Entry 2X3B (X-ray diffraction, 2.28 A resolution); this record covers chains A and B.

Chain A (and B):
Protein: Toxic extracellular endopeptidase
Source organism: Aeromonas salmonicida SUBSP. achromogenes
Notes: EC 3.4.24.39; chain B of this document is another copy of the same molecule, construct and numbering; everything in this record applies to it too
Reference sequence: Q8GMV9 (Q8GMV9_AERSA); numbering as in UniProt (aligned over 1-343)
Chain sequence (343 residues; row label = number of the first residue in the row):
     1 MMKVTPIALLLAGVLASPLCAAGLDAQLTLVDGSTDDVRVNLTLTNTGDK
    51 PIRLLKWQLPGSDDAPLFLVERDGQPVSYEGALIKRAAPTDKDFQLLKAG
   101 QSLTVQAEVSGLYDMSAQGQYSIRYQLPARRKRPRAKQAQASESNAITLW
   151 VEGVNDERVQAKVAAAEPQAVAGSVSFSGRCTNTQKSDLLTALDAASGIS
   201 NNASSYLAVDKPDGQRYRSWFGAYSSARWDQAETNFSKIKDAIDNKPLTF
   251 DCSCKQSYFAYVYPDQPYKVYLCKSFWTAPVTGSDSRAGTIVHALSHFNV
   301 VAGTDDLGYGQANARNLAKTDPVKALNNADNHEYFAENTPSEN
Not modelled in the structure: 1-22, 132-141, 160-172, 341-343 (chain B: 1-22, 127-141, 160-172, 341-343)
Sequence notes: engineered mutation Ala-294 (Glu in Q8GMV9)
Disulfides: Cys-181/Cys-252, Cys-254/Cys-273
Metal / ion sites: Zn2+: His-293, His-297, Asp-306

Chain A / chain B interface:
Contacting residue pairs (72; chain A residue first):
  Trp-57(A) / Tyr-309(B)  hydrophobic
  Asp-64(A) / Tyr-263(B)
  Tyr-79(A) / Pro-264(B)
  Glu-80(A) / Tyr-263(B)
  Glu-80(A) / Pro-264(B)
  Gly-81(A) / Tyr-263(B)
  Gly-81(A) / Pro-264(B)
  Ala-82(A) / Tyr-261(B)  hydrophobic
  Ala-82(A) / Val-262(B)
  Ala-82(A) / Tyr-263(B)
  Leu-83(A) / Tyr-261(B)
  Leu-83(A) / Val-262(B)  hydrogen bond (backbone-backbone)
  Leu-83(A) / His-297(B)
  Leu-83(A) / Asp-306(B)
  Ile-84(A) / Tyr-258(B)  hydrophobic
  Ile-84(A) / Ala-260(B)
  Ile-84(A) / Tyr-261(B)  hydrophobic
  Ile-84(A) / Asp-306(B)  hydrogen bond (backbone-side chain)
  Ile-84(A) / Tyr-309(B)  hydrogen bond (backbone-side chain)
  Lys-85(A) / Tyr-258(B)
  Lys-85(A) / Phe-259(B)  hydrogen bond (backbone-backbone)
  Lys-85(A) / Ala-260(B)  hydrogen bond (backbone-backbone)
  Lys-85(A) / Asp-285(B)  salt bridge
  Lys-85(A) / Thr-290(B)
  Lys-85(A) / His-293(B)
  Lys-85(A) / Asp-330(B)  salt bridge
  Lys-85(A) / Glu-333(B)  salt bridge
  Arg-86(A) / Tyr-258(B)
  Arg-86(A) / Tyr-309(B)
  Ala-87(A) / Phe-259(B)
  Ala-88(A) / Tyr-309(B)
  Ser-178(A) / Gln-266(B)
  Tyr-258(A) / Asp-63(B)  hydrogen bond
  Tyr-258(A) / Ile-84(B)  hydrophobic
  Tyr-258(A) / Lys-85(B)
  Tyr-258(A) / Arg-86(B)
  Phe-259(A) / Lys-85(B)  hydrogen bond (backbone-backbone)
  Ala-260(A) / Ile-84(B)
  Ala-260(A) / Lys-85(B)  hydrogen bond (backbone-backbone)
  Tyr-261(A) / Ala-82(B)  hydrophobic
  Tyr-261(A) / Leu-83(B)
  Tyr-261(A) / Ile-84(B)  hydrophobic
  Val-262(A) / Ala-82(B)
  Val-262(A) / Leu-83(B)  hydrogen bond (backbone-backbone)
  Tyr-263(A) / Glu-80(B)
  Tyr-263(A) / Gly-81(B)
  Tyr-263(A) / Ala-82(B)
  Pro-264(A) / Gly-81(B)
  Pro-264(A) / Leu-83(B)  hydrophobic
  Gln-266(A) / Ser-178(B)
  Gln-266(A) / Lys-269(B)
  Lys-269(A) / Gln-266(B)
  Asp-285(A) / Lys-85(B)  salt bridge
  Thr-290(A) / Lys-85(B)
  His-293(A) / Lys-85(B)
  His-297(A) / Leu-83(B)
  Thr-304(A) / Leu-83(B)
  Asp-306(A) / Trp-57(B)
  Asp-306(A) / Leu-83(B)
  Asp-306(A) / Ile-84(B)  hydrogen bond (side chain-backbone)
  Asp-306(A) / Lys-85(B)
  Leu-307(A) / Trp-57(B)
  Tyr-309(A) / Trp-57(B)
  Tyr-309(A) / Ile-84(B)  hydrogen bond (side chain-backbone)
  Tyr-309(A) / Arg-86(B)
  Tyr-309(A) / Ala-87(B)
  Tyr-309(A) / Ala-88(B)
  Tyr-309(A) / Pro-89(B)
  Gly-310(A) / Ala-88(B)
  Asp-330(A) / Lys-85(B)  salt bridge
  Glu-333(A) / Lys-85(B)  salt bridge
  Tyr-334(A) / Lys-85(B)
Also at the interface, not in a pair above, chain A (37 interface residues in all): Pro-89, Asp-305, Gly-308
Also at the interface, not in a pair above, chain B (35 interface residues in all): Asp-64, Thr-304, Gly-310, Asn-313, Tyr-334

Summary:
37 residues of chain A and 35 residues of chain B are in contact, with 11 hydrogen bonds and 6 salt bridges.
Among the polar pairs are Lys-85(A)/Asp-285(B), Lys-85(A)/Asp-330(B) and Lys-85(A)/Glu-333(B). His-293(A),
His-297(A) and Asp-306(A) coordinate Zn2+.
Chain A and chain B are both Toxic extracellular endopeptidase (Aeromonas salmonicida SUBSP. achromogenes);
the structure, AsaP1 inactive mutant E294A, an extracellular toxic zinc metalloendopeptidase, was determined
by X-ray diffraction (same publication as 2X3C).
